6OAU - chains A and C; structure by X-ray diffraction, 2.48 A resolution.

# Chain A
Protein: Lipoprotein lipase
Organism: Homo sapiens
Notes: EC 3.1.1.34
Reference sequence: P06858 (LIPL_HUMAN); residue numbers follow UniProt; this construct covers 28-475
Sequence (448 residues; each row starts with the number of its first residue):
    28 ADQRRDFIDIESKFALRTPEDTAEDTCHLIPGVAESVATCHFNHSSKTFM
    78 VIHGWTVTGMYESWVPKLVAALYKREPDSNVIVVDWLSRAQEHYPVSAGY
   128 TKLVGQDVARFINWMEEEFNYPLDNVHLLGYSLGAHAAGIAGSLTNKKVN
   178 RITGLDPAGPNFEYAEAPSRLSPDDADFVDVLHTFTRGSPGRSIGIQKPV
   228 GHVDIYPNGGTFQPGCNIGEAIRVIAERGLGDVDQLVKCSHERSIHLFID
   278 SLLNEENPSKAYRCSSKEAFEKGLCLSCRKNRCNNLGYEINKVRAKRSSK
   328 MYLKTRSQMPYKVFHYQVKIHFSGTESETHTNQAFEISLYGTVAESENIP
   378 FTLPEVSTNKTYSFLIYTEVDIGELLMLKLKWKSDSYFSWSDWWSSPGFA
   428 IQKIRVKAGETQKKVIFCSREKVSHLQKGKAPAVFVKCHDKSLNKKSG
Disordered / not traced: 28-29, 247-259, 412-418, 472-475
Disulfides: Cys54-Cys67, Cys243-Cys266, Cys291-Cys302, Cys305-Cys310, Cys445-Cys465
Glycans and other covalent adducts: N-acetylglucosamine (NAG) linked to Asn70, Asn386
UniProt features mapped onto this chain:
  - region: Arg32 to Thr53 (Interaction with GPIHBP1), Cys243 to Cys266 (Essential for determining substrate specificity), Trp417 to Trp421 (Important for interaction with lipoprotein particles), Lys430 to Lys434 (Important for heparin binding), Ile443 to Asp467 (Interaction with GPIHBP1)
  - active site: Ser159 (Nucleophile), Asp183 (Charge relay system), His268 (Charge relay system)
  - binding site (Ca(2+)): Ala194, Arg197, Ser199, Asp202
  - modified residue (3'-nitrotyrosine): Tyr121, Tyr191, Tyr343
  - glycosylation (N-linked (GlcNAc...) asparagine): Asn70, Asn386

# Chain C
Protein: Glycosylphosphatidylinositol-anchored high density lipoprotein-binding protein 1
Organism: Homo sapiens
Reference sequence: Q8IV16 (HDBP1_HUMAN); residues 21-151 here = UniProt positions 21-151
Sequence (131 residues; each row starts with the number of its first residue):
    21 QTQQEEEEEDEDHGPDDYDEEDEDEVEEEETNRLPGGRSRVLLRCYTCKS
    71 LPRDERCDLTQDCSHGQTCTTLIAHGNTESGLLTTHSTWCTDSCQPITKT
   121 VEGTQVTMTCCQSSLCNVPPWQSSRVQDPTG
Disordered / not traced: 21-62, 144-151
Sequence notes: engineered mutation Asp78 (Asn in Q8IV16), Asp82 (Asn in Q8IV16)
Disulfides: Cys65-Cys89, Cys68-Cys77, Cys83-Cys110, Cys114-Cys130, Cys131-Cys136

# Chain A / chain C interface
Contacting residue pairs (36; chain A residue first):
  Tyr367(A) - Val121(C)  hydrophobic
  Tyr367(A) - Glu122(C)  hydrogen bond
  Gly368(A) - Lys119(C)  hydrogen bond (backbone-side chain)
  Thr369(A) - Ile117(C)
  Glu372(A) - Lys119(C)  salt bridge
  Glu374(A) - Glu122(C)
  Leu403(A) - Val126(C)  hydrophobic
  Met404(A) - Val121(C)
  Met404(A) - Glu122(C)
  Lys406(A) - Glu122(C)  salt bridge
  Lys430(A) - Lys69(C)
  Ile443(A) - Lys69(C)
  Cys445(A) - Ser70(C)
  Ser446(A) - Ser70(C)
  Arg447(A) - Ala94(C)  hydrogen bond (side chain-backbone)
  Arg447(A) - His95(C)
  Arg447(A) - Gly96(C)  hydrogen bond (side chain-backbone)
  Arg447(A) - Leu103(C)  hydrogen bond (side chain-backbone)
  Arg447(A) - Thr105(C)  hydrogen bond
  Glu448(A) - Thr98(C)
  Glu448(A) - Glu99(C)
  Glu448(A) - Ser100(C)  hydrogen bond
  Val463(A) - Leu92(C)  hydrophobic
  Lys464(A) - Leu92(C)
  Lys464(A) - Ser107(C)
  Lys464(A) - Trp109(C)
  Lys464(A) - Met128(C)
  Cys465(A) - Lys69(C)
  Cys465(A) - Ser70(C)
  Cys465(A) - Ser107(C)
  Cys465(A) - Trp109(C)
  His466(A) - Lys69(C)
  His466(A) - Trp109(C)
  Asp467(A) - Trp109(C)
  Asp467(A) - Thr111(C)
  Ser469(A) - Asp112(C)
Interface residues without a listed pair, chain A (22 interface residues in all): Ala371, Lys440
Interface residues without a listed pair, chain C (26 interface residues in all): Cys68, Asn97, Thr104, Cys110, Thr124

# Summary
22 residues of chain A face 26 of chain C across their interface, with 7 hydrogen bonds and 2 salt bridges.
Polar pairs include Glu372(A)-Lys119(C), Lys406(A)-Glu122(C) and Tyr367(A)-Glu122(C). From UniProt: 3
active-site residues and 4 Ca2+-binding residues on chain A.
Here chain A is Lipoprotein lipase and chain C is Glycosylphosphatidylinositol-anchored high density
lipoprotein-binding protein 1, both from Homo sapiens. Entry 6OAU (Apo Structure of WT Lipoprotein Lipase in
Complex with GPIHBP1 Mutant N78D N82D produced in GnTI-deficient ...) was determined by X-ray diffraction
(same publication as 6OAZ and 6OB0).
